PDB entry 7VMB | X-ray diffraction, 2.00 A resolution | chains B and C of the 3 polymer chains in the assembly

[Chain B]
Molecule: IQ motif and SEC7 domain-containing protein 1
Source organism: Homo sapiens
Notes: fragment: IQ motif
UniProt: Q6DN90 (IQEC1_HUMAN); numbering as in UniProt (aligned over 106-173)
Chain sequence (74 residues; each row starts with the number of its first residue):
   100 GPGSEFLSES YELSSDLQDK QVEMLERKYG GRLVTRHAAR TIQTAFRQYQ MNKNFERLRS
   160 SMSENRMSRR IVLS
Unresolved in the structure: 100-112, 170-173
Construct notes: expression tag (100-105)
UniProt features mapped onto this chain:
  - modified residue: Ser107 (Phosphoserine)
What the authors report for this chain:
  - specificity-determining residues: Gln147

[Chain C]
Molecule: Calmodulin-1
Source organism: Homo sapiens
UniProt: P0DP23 (CALM1_HUMAN); residues 0-148 here correspond to UniProt positions 1-149 (UniProt number = residue number + 1)
Chain sequence (153 residues; each row starts with the number of its first residue; numbers below 1 keep their minus sign (Gly-4 is residue -4)):
    -4 GPGSMADQLT EEQIAEFKEA FSLFDKDGDG TITTKELGTV MRSLGQNPTE AELQDMINEV
    56 DADGNGTIDF PEFLTMMARK MKDTDSEEEI REAFRVFDKD GNGYISAAEL RHVMTNLGEK
   116 LTDEEVDEMI READIDGDGQ VNYEEFVQMM TAK
Unresolved in the structure: -4 to 8, 39-61, 75-78
Construct notes: expression tag (-4 to -1)
UniProt features mapped onto this chain:
  - binding site (Ca(2+)): Asp20, Asp22, Asp24, Thr26, Glu31, Asp56, Asp58, Asn60, Thr62, Glu67, Asp93, Asp95, Asn97, Tyr99, Glu104, Asp129, Asp131, Asp133, Gln135, Glu140
  - modified residue: Ala1 (N-acetylalanine), Lys21 (N6-acetyllysine), Thr44 (Phosphothreonine), Ser81 (Phosphoserine), Lys94 (N6-acetyllysine), Tyr99 (Phosphotyrosine), Ser101 (Phosphoserine), Thr110 (Phosphothreonine), Lys115 (N6,N6,N6-trimethyllysine), Tyr138 (Phosphotyrosine)
  - cross-link: Lys21 (Glycyl lysine isopeptide (Lys-Gly) (interchain with G-Cter in SUMO2))

[Interface between chain B and chain C]
Residue-residue contacts (40):
  Leu124(B) - His107(C)
  Leu124(B) - Asn111(C)
  Glu125(B) - Leu112(C)
  Lys127(B) - Lys94(C)  hydrogen bond (backbone-side chain)
  Lys127(B) - Glu104(C)  salt bridge
  Tyr128(B) - Val91(C)
  Tyr128(B) - Phe92(C)  hydrophobic
  Tyr128(B) - Lys94(C)
  Tyr128(B) - Glu104(C)  hydrogen bond
  Tyr128(B) - Val108(C)  hydrophobic
  Thr134(B) - Phe92(C)
  Thr134(B) - Leu112(C)
  Ala137(B) - Ala88(C)
  Ala137(B) - Val91(C)  hydrophobic
  Ala137(B) - Phe92(C)  hydrophobic
  Ala138(B) - Phe92(C)
  Arg139(B) - Gly113(C)
  Arg139(B) - Glu114(C)
  Thr140(B) - Ala88(C)
  Ile141(B) - Ala88(C)  hydrophobic
  Ile141(B) - Phe89(C)  hydrophobic
  Ile141(B) - Met109(C)  hydrophobic
  Ile141(B) - Met124(C)  hydrophobic
  Gln142(B) - Met109(C)  hydrogen bond (side chain-backbone)
  Gln142(B) - Leu112(C)  hydrogen bond (side chain-backbone)
  Gln142(B) - Gly113(C)
  Gln142(B) - Glu114(C)  hydrogen bond (side chain-backbone)
  Gln142(B) - Leu116(C)
  Ala144(B) - Ile85(C)  hydrophobic
  Phe145(B) - Glu120(C)
  Phe145(B) - Met124(C)  hydrophobic
  Phe145(B) - Phe141(C)  hydrophobic
  Phe145(B) - Met145(C)  hydrophobic
  Arg146(B) - Lys115(C)  hydrogen bond (side chain-backbone)
  Arg146(B) - Leu116(C)
  Arg146(B) - Glu120(C)  salt bridge
  Tyr148(B) - Glu127(C)  hydrogen bond
  Tyr148(B) - Met144(C)
  Tyr148(B) - Met145(C)  hydrophobic
  Lys152(B) - Glu127(C)  salt bridge
Other interface residues (no listed pair), chain B (21 interface residues in all): Val121, Gly129, Val133, Arg135, Gln149
Other interface residues (no listed pair), chain C (26 interface residues in all): Glu84, Thr117, Glu123, Arg126
From the paper, about this interface:
  - interface residues, chain B: Lys127(B), Tyr128(B)

[Overview]
21 residues of chain B and 26 residues of chain C are in contact; the contacts include 7 hydrogen bonds and 3
salt bridges. Polar pairs include Lys127(B)-Glu104(C), Arg146(B)-Glu120(C) and Lys152(B)-Glu127(C). From
UniProt: 20 Ca2+-binding residues on chain C. From the paper: interface residues Lys127(B) and Tyr128(B); the
specificity determinant Gln147(B).
Chain B is IQ motif and SEC7 domain-containing protein 1 and chain C is Calmodulin-1, both from Homo sapiens;
the structure, Crystal structure of IQSEC1-IQ motif, Sec7PH tandem in complex with calmodulin, was determined
by X-ray diffraction.
